PDB entry 1U8R | X-ray diffraction, 2.75 A resolution | chains F and A of the 6 polymer chains in the assembly

# Chain F
Molecule: mbtB operator DNA
Sequence (33 nucleotides; numbered 1 to 33; the number before each row is that of its first residue):
     1 CACTAAAATTAGGGCAGCCTGTGCTAACAGGGC
Metal / ion sites: Na+ site 1: DC19 (shared with Asp-35(A) of chain A); Na+ site 2: DC24 (shared with 1 residue of chain D)

# Chain A
Name: Iron-dependent repressor ideR
Organism: Mycobacterium tuberculosis
UniProtKB: P0A672 (IDER_MYCTU); residues 1-230 here = UniProt positions 1-230
Sequence (230 residues; each row starts with the number of its first residue):
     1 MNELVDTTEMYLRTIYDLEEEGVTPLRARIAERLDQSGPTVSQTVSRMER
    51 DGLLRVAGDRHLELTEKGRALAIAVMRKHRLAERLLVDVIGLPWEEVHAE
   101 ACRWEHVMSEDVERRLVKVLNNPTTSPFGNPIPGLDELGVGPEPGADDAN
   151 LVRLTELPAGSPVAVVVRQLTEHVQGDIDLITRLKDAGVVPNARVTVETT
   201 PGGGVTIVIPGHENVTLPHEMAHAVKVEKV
Disordered / not traced: 142-150
Metal / ion sites: Co2+ site 1: Met-10, Cys-102, Glu-105, His-106; Na+: Asp-35 (shared with DC19(F) of chain F); Co2+ site 2: His-79, Glu-83, His-98, Glu-172, Gln-175; Co2+ site 3: His-219, His-223

# Interface between chain F and chain A
Contacting residue pairs (18; chain F residue first):
  DA16(F) / Arg-47(A)  sugar contact
  DA16(F) / Arg-50(A)  salt bridge to the phosphate
  DG17(F) / Thr-7(A)  phosphate contact
  DG17(F) / Gln-43(A)  base contact
  DG17(F) / Arg-47(A)  salt bridge to the phosphate
  DC18(F) / Asn-2(A)  phosphate contact
  DC18(F) / Leu-4(A)  phosphate contact
  DC18(F) / Thr-7(A)  hydrogen bond to the phosphate
  DC18(F) / Gln-36(A)  hydrogen bond to the phosphate
  DC18(F) / Thr-40(A)  sugar contact
  DC18(F) / Gln-43(A)  base contact
  DC19(F) / Asp-35(A)  phosphate contact
  DC19(F) / Gln-36(A)  phosphate contact
  DC19(F) / Ser-37(A)  hydrogen bond to the phosphate
  DC19(F) / Thr-40(A)  hydrogen bond to the phosphate
  DT20(F) / Ser-37(A)  base contact
  DT20(F) / Pro-39(A)  base contact
  DG21(F) / Pro-39(A)  base contact
Interface residues without a listed pair, chain A (13 interface residues in all): Thr-8, Thr-44

# Overview
6 residues of chain F and 13 residues of chain A are in contact; the contacts include 4 hydrogen bonds and 2
salt bridges. Among the polar pairs are DC18(F)/Thr-7(A), DC18(F)/Gln-36(A) and DC19(F)/Ser-37(A). Asp-35(A)
and DC19(F) form the Na+ site.
Chain F is mbtB operator DNA and chain A is Iron-dependent repressor ideR (Mycobacterium tuberculosis); the
structure, Crystal Structure of an IdeR-DNA Complex Reveals a Conformational Change in Activated IdeR for
Base-specific Interactions, was determined by X-ray diffraction.
